Entry 3DNG (X-ray diffraction, 2.00 A resolution); this record covers chain A.

Chain A:
Name: Neutrophil collagenase
Organism: Homo sapiens
Notes: EC 3.4.24.34; fragment: MMP-8 catalytic domain
UniProt: P22894 (MMP8_HUMAN); residues 80-242 here correspond to UniProt positions 100-262 (UniProt number = residue number + 20)
Amino-acid sequence (163 residues; each row starts with the number of its first residue):
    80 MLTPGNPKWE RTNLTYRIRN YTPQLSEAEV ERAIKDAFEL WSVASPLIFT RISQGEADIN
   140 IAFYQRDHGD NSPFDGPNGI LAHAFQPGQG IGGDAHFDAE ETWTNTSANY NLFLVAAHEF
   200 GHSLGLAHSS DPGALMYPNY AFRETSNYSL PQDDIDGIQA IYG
Bound ions: Ca2+ site 1: Asp137, Gly169, Gly171, Asp173; Zn2+ site 1: His147, Asp149, His162; Ca2+ site 2: Asp154, Gly155, Asn157, Ile159, Asp177, Glu180; Zn2+ site 2: His197, His201, His207
Ligand contacts: AXA ((5S)-5-(2-amino-2-oxoethyl)-4-oxo-N-[(3-oxo-3,4-dihydro-2H-1,4-benzoxazin-6-yl)methyl]-3,4,5,6,7,8-hexahydro[1]benzothieno[2,3-d]pyrimidine-2-carboxamide): Leu160, Phe192, Leu193, Val194, His197, Glu198, Ala213, Leu214, Tyr216, Pro217, Asn218, Tyr219, Ala220, Phe221, Arg222, Thr224, Asn226, Tyr227, Ser228, Pro230
UniProt features mapped onto this chain:
  - active site: Glu198
  - binding site (Ca(2+)): Asp137, Asp154, Gly155, Asn157, Ile159, Gly169, Gly171, Asp173, Asp177, Glu180
  - binding site (Zn(2+)): His147, Asp149, His162, His175, His197, His201, His207
  - glycosylation (N-linked (GlcNAc...) asparagine): Asn92, Asn184, Asn226

In short:
Ligands of chain A: compound AXA. The Ca2+ site 1 is built by Asp137, Gly169, Gly171 and Asp173. His147,
Asp149 and His162 coordinate Zn2+ site 1. From UniProt: active-site residue Glu198, 10 Ca2+-binding residues
and 7 Zn2+-binding residues.
Chain A is Neutrophil collagenase (Homo sapiens); the structure, Crystal structure of the complex between
MMP-8 and a non-zinc chelating inhibitor, was determined by X-ray diffraction (same publication as 3DPE and
3DPF).
